2VNR - chain A; structure by X-ray diffraction, 1.55 A resolution.

Chain A:
Protein: CPE0329
Source organism: Clostridium perfringens
Notes: EC 3.2.1.-; fragment: carbohydrate-binding module family 51, residues 27-206
UniProt: Q8XNK4 (Q8XNK4_CLOPE); residues 32-211 here correspond to UniProt positions 27-206 (UniProt number = residue number - 5)
Sequence (180 residues; each row starts with the number of its first residue):
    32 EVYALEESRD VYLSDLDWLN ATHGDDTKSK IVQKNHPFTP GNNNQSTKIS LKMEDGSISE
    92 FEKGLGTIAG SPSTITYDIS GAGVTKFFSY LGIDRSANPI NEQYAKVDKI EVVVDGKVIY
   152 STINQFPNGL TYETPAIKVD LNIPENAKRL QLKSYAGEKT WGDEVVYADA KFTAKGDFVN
Disordered / not traced: 32-38
Bound ions: Ca2+: K137, A187, K190, D194

In short:
K137, A187, K190 and D194 coordinate Ca2+.
Chain A is CPE0329 (Clostridium perfringens); the structure, Family 51 carbohydrate binding module from a
family 98 glycoside hydrolase produced by Clostridium perfringens, was determined by X-ray diffraction (same
publication as 2VMG, 2VMH, 2VMI, 2VNG and 2VNO).
